7DMZ - chains A and E of the 6 polymer chains in the assembly; structure by electron microscopy, 4.30 A resolution (low resolution: residue-level contacts below are approximate; hydrogen-bond / salt-bridge calls are withheld).

# Chain A
Molecule: Tubulin alpha-1B chain
Organism: Sus scrofa
UniProt: Q2XVP4 (TBA1B_PIG); numbering as in UniProt (aligned over 1-451)
Amino-acid sequence (451 residues; each row starts with the number of its first residue):
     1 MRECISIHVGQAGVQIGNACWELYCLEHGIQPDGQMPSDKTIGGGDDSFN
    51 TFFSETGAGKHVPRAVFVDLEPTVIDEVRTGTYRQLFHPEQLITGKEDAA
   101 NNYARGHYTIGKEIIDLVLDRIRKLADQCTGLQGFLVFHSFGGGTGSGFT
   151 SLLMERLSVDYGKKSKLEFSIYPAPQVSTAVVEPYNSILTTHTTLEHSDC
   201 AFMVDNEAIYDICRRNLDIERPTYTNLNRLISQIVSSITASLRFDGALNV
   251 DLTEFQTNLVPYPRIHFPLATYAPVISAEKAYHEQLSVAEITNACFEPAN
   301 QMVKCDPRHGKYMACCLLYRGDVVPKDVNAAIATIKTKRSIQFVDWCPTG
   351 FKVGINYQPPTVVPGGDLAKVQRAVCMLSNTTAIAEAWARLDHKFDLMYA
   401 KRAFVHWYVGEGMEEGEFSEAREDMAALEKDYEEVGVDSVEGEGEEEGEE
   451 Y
Disordered / not traced: 38-46, 438-451
Residues lining bound ligands: GTP (guanosine-5'-triphosphate): Gly10, Gln11, Ala12, Gln15, Glu71, Asp98, Ala99, Ala100, Asn101, Ser140, Gly142, Gly143, Gly144, Thr145, Gly146, Ile171, Thr179, Glu183, Asn206, Tyr224, Leu227, Asn228
Swiss-Prot annotation at these positions:
  - motif: Met1 to Cys4 (MREC motif)
  - active site: Glu254
  - binding site (GTP): Gly10, Gln11, Ala12, Gln15, Glu71, Ala99, Ser140, Gly143, Gly144, Thr145, Gly146, Thr179, Glu183, Asn206, Tyr224, Asn228, Leu252
  - binding site (Mg(2+)): Glu71
  - site: Tyr451 (Involved in polymerization)
  - modified residue: Lys40 (N6,N6,N6-trimethyllysine), Ser48 (Phosphoserine), Ser232 (Phosphoserine), Tyr282 (3'-nitrotyrosine), Arg339 (Omega-N-methylarginine), Ser439 (Phosphoserine), Glu443 (5-glutamyl polyglutamate), Glu445 (5-glutamyl polyglutamate), Tyr451 (3'-nitrotyrosine)
  - cross-link (Glycyl lysine isopeptide (Lys-Gly)): Lys326 (interchain with G-Cter in ubiquitin), Lys370 (interchain with G-Cter in ubiquitin)

# Chain E
Molecule: Tubulin beta chain
Organism: Sus scrofa
UniProt: P02554 (TBB_PIG); the author numbering skips numbers that UniProt does not, so the offset changes along the chain: 1-44 = UniProt 1-44; 47-360 = UniProt 45-358; 369-455 = UniProt 359-445
Amino-acid sequence (445 residues; numbered 1 to 455; 10 numbers in that range are skipped by the numbering (no residue carries them; nothing is unmodelled there); the number before each row is that of its first residue):
     1 MREIVHIQAGQCGNQIGAKFWEVISDEHGIDPTGSYHGDSDLQL
    47 ERINVYYNEAAGNKYVPRAILVDLEPGTMDSVRSGPFGQIFRPDNFVFGQ
    97 SGAGNNWAKGHYTEGAELVDSVLDVVRKESESCDCLQGFQLTHSLGGGTG
   147 SGMGTLLISKIREEYPDRIMNTFSVVPSPKVSDTVVEPYNATLSVHQLVE
   197 NTDETYCIDNEALYDICFRTLKLTTPTYGDLNHLVSATMSGVTTCLRFPG
   247 QLNADLRKLAVNMVPFPRLHFFMPGFAPLTSRGSQQYRALTVPELTQQMF
   297 DAKNMMAACDPRHGRYLTVAAVFRGRMSMKEVDEQMLNVQNKNSSYFVEW
   347 IPNNVKTAVCDIPP
   369 RGLKMSATFIGNSTAIQELFKRISEQFTAMFRRKAFLHWYTGEGMDEMEF
   419 TEAESNMNDLVSEYQQYQDATADEQGEFEEEGEEDEA
Disordered / not traced: 437-455
Residues lining bound ligands:
  - phosphomethylphosphonic acid guanylate ester (G2P): Gly10, Gln11, Cys12, Gln15, Asp69, Glu71, Gly100, Asn101, Ser140, Gly142, Gly143, Gly144, Thr145, Gly146, Asp179, Asn206, Tyr224, Asn228
  - GTP (guanosine-5'-triphosphate): Gln247, Leu248, Asn249, Lys254
  - taccalonolide AJ (TAJ): Lys19, Leu217, Gly225, Asp226, His229, Arg278, Arg369, Leu371
Swiss-Prot annotation at these positions:
  - motif: Met1 to Ile4 (MREI motif)
  - binding site (GTP): Gln11, Glu71, Ser140, Gly144, Thr145, Gly146, Asn206, Asn228
  - binding site (Mg(2+)): Glu71
  - modified residue: Ser40 (Phosphoserine), Lys60 (N6-acetyllysine), Ser174 (Phosphoserine), Thr287 (Phosphothreonine), Thr292 (Phosphothreonine), Arg320 (Omega-N-methylarginine), Glu448 (5-glutamyl polyglutamate)
  - cross-link (Glycyl lysine isopeptide (Lys-Gly)): Lys60 (interchain with G-Cter in ubiquitin), Lys326 (interchain with G-Cter in ubiquitin)

# Chain A / chain E interface
Contacting residue pairs - 48 pairs, chain A then chain E:
  Met1(A) with Gln96(E)
  Arg2(A) with Glu71(E)
  Ala247(A) with Tyr224(E)
  Asn249(A) with Gln11(E)
  Asp251(A) with Glu71(E)
  Glu254(A) with Gly100(E); Asn101(E)
  Gln256(A) with Trp407(E)
  Thr257(A) with Gly100(E); Asn101(E); Asn102(E); Val182(E)
  Asn258(A) with Val181(E)
  Val260(A) with Phe404(E); His406(E); Trp407(E)
  Pro261(A) with Phe404(E); His406(E)
  Tyr262(A) with Arg401(E); His406(E)
  Pro263(A) with His406(E)
  Val324(A) with Thr221(E)
  Pro325(A) with Tyr210(E); Pro222(E); Tyr224(E)
  Lys326(A) with Tyr210(E); Leu219(E); Thr220(E); Pro222(E)
  Asn329(A) with Val177(E); Glu207(E); Tyr210(E)
  Ile332(A) with Val177(E)
  Ala333(A) with Val177(E)
  Lys336(A) with Val177(E)
  Trp346(A) with Met398(E); Arg401(E); Ala403(E)
  Pro348(A) with Gln394(E); Met398(E)
  Thr349(A) with Ser178(E); Val181(E)
  Phe351(A) with Asp179(E); Thr180(E); Val181(E)
  Lys352(A) with Asp179(E); Val181(E)
  Val353(A) with Asp179(E)
Interface residues without a listed pair, chain A (31 interface residues in all): Thr130, Asp199, Leu248, Thr253, Gly350
Interface residues without a listed pair, chain E (33 interface residues in all): Pro72, Gly73, Ala99, Lys176, Phe214, Ala397, Lys402

# Summary
31 residues of chain A and 33 residues of chain E are in contact. Ligands of chain A: GTP. Ligands of chain E:
GTP, taccalonolide AJ and phosphomethylphosphonic acid guanylate ester.
Chain A is Tubulin alpha-1B chain and chain E is Tubulin beta chain, both from Sus scrofa; the structure,
GMPCPP microtubule complex, was determined by electron microscopy.
